PDB entry 5TGV | X-ray diffraction, 2.97 A resolution | chains C and F of the 6 polymer chains in the assembly

== Chain C ==
Protein: Hemagglutinin HA1 chain
Source organism: Influenza A virus
Reference sequence: A0A0J9X252 (A0A0J9X252_9INFA); the construct lacks a stretch of the UniProt sequence and is renumbered around it, so the offset changes along the chain: 7-129 = UniProt 1-123; 130-158 = UniProt 125-153; 159-263 = UniProt 156-260; 265-276 = UniProt 261-272; 1 more segments
Sequence (323 residues; each row starts with the number of its first residue; note: 1 number in that range is skipped by the numbering (no residue carries it; nothing is unmodelled there); a row labelled like 158A-158B holds insertion residues (158A, then the next letters in order)):
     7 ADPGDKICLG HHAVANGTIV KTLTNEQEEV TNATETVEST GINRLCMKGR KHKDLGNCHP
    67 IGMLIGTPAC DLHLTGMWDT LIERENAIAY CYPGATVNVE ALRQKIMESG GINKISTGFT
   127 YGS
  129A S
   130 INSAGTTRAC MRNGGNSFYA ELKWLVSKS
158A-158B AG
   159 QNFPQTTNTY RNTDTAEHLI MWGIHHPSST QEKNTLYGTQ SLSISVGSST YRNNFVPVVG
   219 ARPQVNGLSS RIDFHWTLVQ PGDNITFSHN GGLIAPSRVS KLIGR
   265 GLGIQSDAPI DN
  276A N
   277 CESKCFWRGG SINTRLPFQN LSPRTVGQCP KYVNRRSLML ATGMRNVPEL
Not modelled in the structure: 7-10
Cystine bridges: Cys-52/Cys-277, Cys-64/Cys-76, Cys-97/Cys-139, Cys-281/Cys-305
Glycans and other covalent adducts: N-acetylglucosamine (NAG) linked to Asn-38, Asn-242
Sequence notes: engineered mutation Ala-158A (Lys154 in A0A0J9X252), Thr-193 (Asp190 in A0A0J9X252), Leu-226 (Gln223 in A0A0J9X252), Ser-228 (Gly225 in A0A0J9X252)
Small-molecule neighbours: N-acetyl-alpha-neuraminic acid (SIA): Tyr-98, Gly-134, Thr-135, Thr-136, Arg-137, Trp-153, Val-155, His-183, Ser-186, Glu-190, Leu-194, Ser-228
What the authors report for this chain:
  - binding site for N-acetyl-alpha-neuraminic acid: Tyr-98, Trp-153
  - binding site for beta-D-galactopyranose: Leu-226
  - mutagenesis - Q226L/G228S, G228S: abolished binding to alpha2-3 sialosides
  - mutagenesis - Q226L/G228S: unchanged binding to human-type alpha2-6 receptors

== Chain F ==
Protein: Hemagglutinin HA2 chain
Source organism: Influenza A virus
Reference sequence: A0A0J9X253 (A0A0J9X253_9INFA); residues 2-174 here = UniProt positions 2-174
Sequence (180 residues; numbered 2 to 181; the number before each row is that of its first residue):
     2 LFGAIAGFLE NGWEGMVDGW YGFRHQNAQG TGQAADYKST QAAIDQITGK LNRLVEKTNT
    62 EFESIESEFS EIEHQIGNVI NWTKDSITDI WTYQAELLVA MENQHTIDMA DSEMLNLYER
   122 VRKQLRQNAE EDGKGCFEIY HACDDSCMES IRNNTYDHSQ YREEALLNRL NINSGRLVPR
Not modelled in the structure: 173-181
Cystine bridges: Cys-144/Cys-148
Sequence notes: expression tag (175-181)

== How chain C and chain F interact ==
Contacting residue pairs (12; chain C residue first):
  Thr-28(C) / Arg-54(F)
  Leu-29(C) / Gly-50(F)
  Leu-29(C) / Lys-51(F)
  Leu-29(C) / Arg-54(F)
  Leu-29(C) / Met-102(F)  hydrophobic
  Leu-29(C) / Glu-103(F)
  Thr-30(C) / Gln-47(F)
  Thr-30(C) / Gly-50(F)
  Thr-30(C) / His-106(F)
  Glu-32(C) / Asn-53(F)  hydrogen bond
  Asn-310(C) / Thr-61(F)
  Arg-311(C) / Glu-57(F)  salt bridge
Interface residues without a listed pair, chain F (11 interface residues in all): Thr-59

== Summary ==
Chain C and chain F form an interface of 6 and 11 residues respectively, with 1 hydrogen bond and 1 salt
bridge. Among the polar pairs are Arg-311(C)/Glu-57(F) and Glu-32(C)/Asn-53(F). The paper reports a binding
site for N-acetyl-alpha-neuraminic acid at Tyr-98(C) and Trp-153(C); Q226L/G228S and G228S of chain C abolish
binding to alpha2-3 sialosides.
Chain C is Hemagglutinin HA1 chain and chain F is Hemagglutinin HA2 chain, both from Influenza A virus; the
structure, Crystal structure of H10 hemagglutinin mutant (K158aA-D193T-Q226L-G228S) from Jiangxi-Donghu (2013)
H10N8 influenza virus in complex with ..., was determined by X-ray diffraction, deposited together with 5TGO,
5TGU, 5TH0, 5TH1, 5THB, 5THC and 5THF.
